Entry 7PAK (electron microscopy, 5.30 A resolution (low resolution: residue-level contacts below are approximate; hydrogen-bond / salt-bridge calls are withheld)); this record covers chains K and 5 of the 55 polymer chains in the assembly.

Chain K:
Protein: 30S ribosomal protein S12
Organism: Mycoplasma pneumoniae M129
Reference sequence: P75546 (RS12_MYCPN); residue numbers follow UniProt; this construct covers 1-139
Chain sequence (139 residues; each row starts with the number of its first residue):
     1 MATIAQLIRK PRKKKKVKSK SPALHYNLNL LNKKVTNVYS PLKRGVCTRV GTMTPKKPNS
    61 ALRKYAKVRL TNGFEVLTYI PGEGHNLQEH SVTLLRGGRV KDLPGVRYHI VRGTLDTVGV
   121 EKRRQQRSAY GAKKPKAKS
Disordered / not traced: 1, 138-139

Chain 5:
Molecule: 16S ribosomal RNA
Organism: Mycoplasma pneumoniae M129
Sequence (1520 nucleotides; numbered 1 to 1520; the number before each row is that of its first residue):
     1 UUUUUCUGAG AGUUUGAUCC UGGCUCAGGA UUAACGCUGG CGGCAUGCCU AAUACAUGCA
    61 AGUCGAUCGA AAGUAGUAAU ACUUUAGAGG CGAACGGGUG AGUAACACGU AUCCAAUCUA
   121 CCUUAUAAUG GGGGAUAACU AGUUGAAAGA CUAGCUAAUA CCGCAUAAGA ACUUUGGUUC
   181 GCAUGAAUCA AAGUUGAAAG GACCUGCAAG GGUUCGUUAU UUGAUGAGGG UGCGCCAUAU
   241 CAGCUAGUUG GUGGGGUAAC GGCCUACCAA GGCAAUGACG UGUAGCUAUG CUGAGAAGUA
   301 GAAUAGCCAC AAUGGGACUG AGACACGGCC CAUACUCCUA CGGGAGGCAG CAGUAGGGAA
   361 UUUUUCACAA UGAGCGAAAG CUUGAUGGAG CAAUGCCGCG UGAACGAUGA AGGUCUUUAA
   421 GAUUGUAAAG UUCUUUUAUU UGGGAAGAAU GACUUUAGCA GGUAAUGGCU AGAGUUUGAC
   481 UGUACCAUUU UGAAUAAGUG ACGACUAACU AUGUGCCAGC AGUCGCGGUA AUACAUAGGU
   541 CGCAAGCGUU AUCCGGAUUU AUUGGGCGUA AAGCAAGCGC AGGCGGAUUG AAAAGUCUGG
   601 UGUUAAAGGC AGCUGCUUAA CAGUUGUAUG CAUUGGAAAC UAUUAAUCUA GAGUGUGGUA
   661 GGGAGUUUUG GAAUUUCAUG UGGAGCGGUG AAAUGCGUAG AUAUAUGAAG GAACACCAGU
   721 GGCGAAGGCG AAAACUUAGG CCAUUACUGA CGCUUAGGCU UGAAAGUGUG GGGAGCAAAU
   781 AGGAUUAGAU ACCCUAGUAG UCCACACCGU AAACGAUAGA UACUAGCUGU CGGGGCGAUC
   841 CCCUCGGUAG UGAAGUUAAC ACAUUAAGUA UCUCGCCUGG GUAGUACAUU CGCAAGAAUG
   901 AAACUCAAAC GGAAUUGACG GGGACCCGCA CAAGUGGUGG AGCAUGUUGC UUAAUUCGAC
   961 GGUACACGAA AAACCUUACC UAGACUUGAC AUCCUUGGCA AAGUUAUGGA AACAUAAUGG
  1021 AGGUUAACCG AGUGACAGGU GGUGCAUGGU UGUCGUCAGC UCGUGUCGUG AGAUGUUGGG
  1081 UUAAGUCCCG CAACGAGCGC AACCCUUAUC GUUAGUUACA UUGUCUAGCG AGACUGCUAA
  1141 UGCAAAUUGG AGGAAGGAAG GGAUGACGUC AAAUCAUCAU GCCCCUUAUG UCUAGGGCUG
  1201 CAAACGUGCU ACAAUGGCCA AUACAAACAG UCGCCAGCUU GUAAAAGUGA GCAAAUCUGU
  1261 AAAGUUGGUC UCAGUUCGGA UUGAGGGCUG CAAUUCGUCC UCAUGAAGUC GGAAUCACUA
  1321 GUAAUCGCGA AUCAGCUAUG UCGCGGUGAA UACGUUCUCG GGUCUUGUAC ACACCGCCCG
  1381 UCAAACUAUG AAAGCUGGUA AUAUUUAAAA ACGUGUUGCU AACCAUUAGG AAGCGCAUGU
  1441 CAAGGAUAGC ACCGGUGAUU GGAGUUAAGU CGUAACAAGG UACCCCUACG AGAACGUGGG
  1501 GGUGGAUCAC CUCCUUUCUA
Disordered / not traced: 1-4, 181-184, 1020-1027, 1510-1520

How chain K and chain 5 interact:
Residue-residue contacts (95):
  Thr-3(K) / C874(5)
  Ala-5(K) / C874(5)
  Gln-6(K) / C876(5)
  Leu-7(K) / U562(5)
  Arg-9(K) / C874(5)
  Arg-9(K) / G875(5)
  Lys-10(K) / G875(5)
  Arg-12(K) / U560(5)
  Arg-12(K) / U878(5)
  Lys-13(K) / U560(5)
  Lys-15(K) / U878(5)
  Lys-15(K) / G879(5)
  Ser-19(K) / U552(5)
  Lys-20(K) / U25(5)
  Ser-21(K) / U552(5)
  His-25(K) / U552(5)
  Leu-28(K) / A51(5)
  Asn-29(K) / A51(5)
  Leu-30(K) / A51(5)
  Leu-31(K) / U53(5)
  Tyr-39(K) / A551(5)
  Tyr-39(K) / U552(5)
  Ser-40(K) / A359(5)
  Pro-41(K) / A359(5)
  Pro-41(K) / A551(5)
  Leu-42(K) / A359(5)
  Leu-42(K) / U550(5)
  Lys-43(K) / G358(5)
  Lys-43(K) / A359(5)
  Arg-44(K) / G358(5)
  Arg-44(K) / A359(5)
  Lys-57(K) / A1468(5)
  Asn-59(K) / C526(5)
  Asn-59(K) / G527(5)
  Ser-60(K) / C516(5)
  Ser-60(K) / C517(5)
  Ser-60(K) / G527(5)
  Ser-60(K) / A1467(5)
  Ala-61(K) / C517(5)
  Ala-61(K) / G527(5)
  Leu-62(K) / C517(5)
  Leu-62(K) / A518(5)
  Arg-63(K) / G519(5)
  Arg-63(K) / C520(5)
  Thr-71(K) / G358(5)
  Tyr-79(K) / G519(5)
  Tyr-79(K) / C520(5)
  Pro-81(K) / C520(5)
  Gly-82(K) / G519(5)
  Gly-82(K) / C520(5)
  Glu-83(K) / G519(5)
  Gly-84(K) / G519(5)
  Arg-96(K) / U549(5)
  Arg-96(K) / U550(5)
  Gly-97(K) / U550(5)
  Val-100(K) / A521(5)
  Lys-101(K) / A521(5)
  Lys-101(K) / U523(5)
  Lys-101(K) / C524(5)
  Lys-101(K) / G525(5)
  Lys-101(K) / A907(5)
  Asp-102(K) / C520(5)
  Asp-102(K) / A521(5)
  Asp-102(K) / G525(5)
  Arg-107(K) / C904(5)
  Arg-107(K) / U905(5)
  Val-111(K) / C35(5)
  Thr-114(K) / C35(5)
  Thr-114(K) / G36(5)
  Lys-122(K) / A535(5)
  Lys-122(K) / U536(5)
  Arg-123(K) / A535(5)
  Arg-123(K) / U536(5)
  Arg-124(K) / U536(5)
  Arg-124(K) / A537(5)
  Gln-125(K) / C502(5)
  Gln-125(K) / U536(5)
  Gln-126(K) / A501(5)
  Gln-126(K) / C534(5)
  Gln-126(K) / A535(5)
  Arg-127(K) / C37(5)
  Arg-127(K) / U499(5)
  Arg-127(K) / G500(5)
  Ser-128(K) / G36(5)
  Ser-128(K) / G500(5)
  Ser-128(K) / G548(5)
  Tyr-130(K) / G519(5)
  Tyr-130(K) / C520(5)
  Gly-131(K) / G36(5)
  Ala-132(K) / G36(5)
  Ala-132(K) / C37(5)
  Lys-133(K) / C37(5)
  Lys-134(K) / C37(5)
  Lys-134(K) / U38(5)
  Lys-134(K) / G498(5)
Interface residues without a listed pair, chain K (61 interface residues in all): Ala-2, Lys-56, Leu-103, Pro-104, Gly-105, Gly-113
Interface residues without a listed pair, chain 5 (57 interface residues in all): A33, A34, G39, U238, A239, G357, A360, A561, G566, C872, U873

In short:
61 residues of chain K and 57 residues of chain 5 are in contact.
Here chain K is 30S ribosomal protein S12 and chain 5 is 16S ribosomal RNA, both from Mycoplasma pneumoniae
M129. Entry 7PAK (70S ribosome with EF-Tu-tRNA and P-site tRNA in Mycoplasma pneumoniae cells) was determined
by electron microscopy together with 7OOC, 7OOD, 7P6Z, 7PAH, 7PAI, 7PAJ and 23 further entries from the same
study.
